PDB entry 1W7K | X-ray diffraction, 2.10 A resolution | chain A

== Chain A ==
Molecule: Folc bifunctional protein
From: Escherichia coli
Notes: EC 6.3.2.12
UniProt: P08192 (FOLC_ECOLI); numbering as in UniProt (aligned over 1-422)
Chain sequence (422 residues; numbered 1 to 422; the number before each row is that of its first residue):
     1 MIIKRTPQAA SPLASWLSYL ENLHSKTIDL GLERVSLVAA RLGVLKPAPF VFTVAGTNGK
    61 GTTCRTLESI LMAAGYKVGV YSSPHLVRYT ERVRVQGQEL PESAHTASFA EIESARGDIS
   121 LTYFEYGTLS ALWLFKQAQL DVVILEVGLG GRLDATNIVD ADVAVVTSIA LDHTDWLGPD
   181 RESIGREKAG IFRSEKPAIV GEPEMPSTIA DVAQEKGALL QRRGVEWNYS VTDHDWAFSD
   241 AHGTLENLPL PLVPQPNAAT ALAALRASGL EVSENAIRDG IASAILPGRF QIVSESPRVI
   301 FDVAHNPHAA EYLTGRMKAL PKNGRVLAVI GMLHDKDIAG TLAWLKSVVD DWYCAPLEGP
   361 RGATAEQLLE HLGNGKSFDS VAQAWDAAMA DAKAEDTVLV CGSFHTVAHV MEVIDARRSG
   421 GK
Unresolved in the structure: 1-5, 24-27, 421-422
Modified / non-standard residues: Lys188 (lysine nz-carboxylic acid; KCX)
Bound ions: Mg2+ site 1: Ser83, Glu146 (together with ADP, sulfate ion); Mg2+ site 2: His173 (together with sulfate ion)
Ligand contacts: ADP (adenosine-5'-diphosphate): Thr57, Asn58, Gly59, Lys60, Gly61, Thr62, Ser83, Glu146, Ser168, Pro254, Pro256, Asn257, Gly288, Arg289, Phe290, Asp302, Val303, Ala304, His305, His308, Ala309, Tyr312, Phe404
Swiss-Prot annotation at these positions:
  - binding site (7,8-dihydropteroate): Asp29 to Gly31, Thr122 to Glu125, Leu153 to Ala155
  - binding site (ATP): Gly59 to Thr62, Asn257, Arg289, Asp302
  - binding site (Mg(2+)): Ser83, Glu146, His173
  - modified residue: Lys188 (N6-carboxylysine)
  - mutagenesis: Thr122 (T122H/W: Causes large decrease in affinity for both THF and DHP), Asp154 (D154A: Severely impairs activity with THF as substrate, even more so than with DHP ...), Ala155 (A155H: Causes large decrease in affinity for both THF and DHP)

== In short ==
Bound to chain A: ADP. Ser83 and Glu146 form the Mg2+ site 1. UniProt lists 10 residues binding
7,8-dihydropteroate, 7 ATP-binding residues, 3 Mg2+-binding residues and 3 mutagenesis sites.
Chain A is Folc bifunctional protein (Escherichia coli); the structure, E.coli FolC in complex with ADP,
without folate substrate, was determined by X-ray diffraction together with 1W78 from the same study.
